Entry 6P7W (electron microscopy, 4.10 A resolution (low resolution: residue-level contacts below are approximate; hydrogen-bond / salt-bridge calls are withheld)); this record covers chains C and D of the 5 polymer chains in the assembly.

# Chain C
Protein: Ctf13
Organism: Kluyveromyces lactis
UniProt: Q6CK37 (Q6CK37_KLULA); residue numbers follow UniProt; this construct covers 1-389
Sequence (389 residues; numbered 1 to 389; the number before each row is that of its first residue):
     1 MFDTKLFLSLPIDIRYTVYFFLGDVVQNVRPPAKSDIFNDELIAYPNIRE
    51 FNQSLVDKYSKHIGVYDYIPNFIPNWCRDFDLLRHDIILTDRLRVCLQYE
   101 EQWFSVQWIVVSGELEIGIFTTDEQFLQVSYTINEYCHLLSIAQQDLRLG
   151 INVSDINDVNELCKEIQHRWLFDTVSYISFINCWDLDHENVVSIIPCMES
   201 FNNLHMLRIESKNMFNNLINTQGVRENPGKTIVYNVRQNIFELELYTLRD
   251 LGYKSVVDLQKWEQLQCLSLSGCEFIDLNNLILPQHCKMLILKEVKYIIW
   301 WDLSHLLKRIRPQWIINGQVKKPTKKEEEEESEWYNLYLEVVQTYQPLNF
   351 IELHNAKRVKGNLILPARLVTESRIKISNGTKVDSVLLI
Not modelled in the structure: 1-2

# Chain D
Protein: Skp1
Organism: Kluyveromyces lactis
UniProt: O94228 (O94228_KLULC); residues 1-182 here = UniProt positions 1-182
Sequence (182 residues; numbered 1 to 182; the number before each row is that of its first residue):
     1 MSKENQNVVLVSVEGERFVVDRKIAERSLLLKNYLQDLNSGDLHDDNDAD
    51 DDEDDEEDGDDEIVMPVPNVRSSVLQKVIEWAVHHKDSNFPDEDDDDSRK
   101 AAPVDPWDREFLKVDQEMLYEIILAANYLNIKPLLDAGCKVVAEMIRGRT
   151 PEEIRRTFNIVNDFTPEEEAAIRRENEWAEDR
Not modelled in the structure: 1-5, 37-62, 158-182

# How chain C and chain D interact
Contacting residue pairs - 27 pairs, chain C then chain D:
  Asp3(C) - Gln116(D)
  Asp3(C) - Tyr120(D)
  Asp3(C) - Met145(D)
  Leu6(C) - Gln116(D)
  Leu6(C) - Glu117(D)
  Leu6(C) - Tyr120(D)
  Phe7(C) - Val142(D)
  Asp13(C) - Asn127(D)
  Thr17(C) - Cys139(D)
  Val18(C) - Cys139(D)
  Phe20(C) - Asp96(D)
  Phe20(C) - Arg99(D)
  Phe20(C) - Lys100(D)
  Phe21(C) - Arg99(D)
  Phe21(C) - Lys100(D)
  Phe21(C) - Asp136(D)
  Leu22(C) - Ala143(D)
  Leu22(C) - Ile146(D)
  Leu22(C) - Arg147(D)
  Gly23(C) - Lys100(D)
  Arg78(C) - Arg155(D)
  Leu82(C) - Pro151(D)
  Leu82(C) - Ile154(D)
  Leu82(C) - Arg155(D)
  Asp86(C) - Ile154(D)
  Ile87(C) - Thr157(D)
  Ile88(C) - Arg149(D)
Other interface residues (no listed pair), chain C (18 interface residues in all): Pro11, Ile14, Asn355
Other interface residues (no listed pair), chain D (23 interface residues in all): Asp97, Ile123, Leu124, Lys140

# Overview
18 residues of chain C and 23 residues of chain D are in contact.
Chain C is Ctf13 and chain D is Skp1, both from Kluyveromyces lactis; the structure, Structure of the K.
lactis CBF3 core - Ndc10 D1 complex, was determined by electron microscopy together with 6P7X and 6P7V from
the same study.
